7TJA - chains Q and B of the 6 polymer chains in the assembly; structure by X-ray diffraction, 1.96 A resolution.

[Chain Q]
Name: Phycoerythrin alpha-subunit 2
Source organism: Proteomonas sulcata
UniProtKB: A0A067YSJ2 (A0A067YSJ2_9CRYP); residues 1-67 here correspond to UniProt positions 35-101 (UniProt number = residue number + 34)
Amino-acid sequence (67 residues; numbered 1 to 67; the number before each row is that of its first residue):
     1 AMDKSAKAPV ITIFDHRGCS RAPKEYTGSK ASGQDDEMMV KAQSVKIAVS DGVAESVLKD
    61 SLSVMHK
Unresolved in the structure: 1-4, 66-67
Glycans and other covalent adducts: 15,16-dihydrobiliverdin (DBV) linked to Cys19
Small-molecule neighbours:
  - 15,16-dihydrobiliverdin (DBV): Phe14, His16, Ser20, Arg21, Pro23, Lys24, Glu25, Tyr26, Asp36, Glu37, Met38, Met39, Lys41
  - phycoerythrobilin (PEB), molecule 1: Ser5, Ala6, Lys7
  - phycoerythrobilin (PEB), molecule 2: Ile13, Phe14, Asp15, Arg17, Gln34, Met38, Met39, Val40

[Chain B]
Name: Phycoerythrin beta-subunit
Source organism: Proteomonas sulcata
Amino-acid sequence (177 residues; row label = number of the first residue in the row):
     1 MLDAFSRVVT NADSKAAYVG GADLQALKKF ISEGNKRLDA VNSIVSNASC IVSDAVSGMI
    61 CENPSLISPS GNCYTNRRMA ACLRDAEIIL RYVSYALLSG DSSVLEDRCL NGLKETYSSL
   121 GVPANGNARA VSIMKACSVA FVNNTASQKK LSTPQGDCSG LASEVAGYFD KVTSAIS
Unresolved in the structure: 1-4, 11-13, 146-148
Glycans and other covalent adducts: phycoerythrobilin (PEB) linked to Cys50, Cys61, Cys82, Cys158
Small-molecule neighbours:
  - 15,16-dihydrobiliverdin (DBV), molecule 1: Tyr18, Gly20, Gly21
  - 15,16-dihydrobiliverdin (DBV), molecule 2: Pro64, Ser65, Ile67, Ser68, Pro69, Tyr74
  - phycoerythrobilin (PEB), molecule 1: Leu24, Lys28, Asn35, Lys36, Leu38, Asp39, Ala40, Phe141, Val142, Asn143, Asn144, Leu151, Thr153, Pro154, Gln155, Gly156, Asp157
  - phycoerythrobilin (PEB), molecule 2: Asn47, Ile51, Asp54, Ser57, Gly58, Glu62, Arg129, Ile133, Ala136, Cys137, Ala140, Phe141, Thr145
  - phycoerythrobilin (PEB), molecule 3: Met59, Leu66, Asn72, Cys73, Arg77, Arg78, Ala81, Arg84, Asp85, Ile88, Tyr92, Arg108, Cys109, Leu113, Thr116, Tyr117, Leu120, Val122, Pro123, Gly126, Asn127, Ala130

[Chain Q / chain B interface]
Contacting residue pairs (76; chain Q residue first):
  Lys7(Q) with Tyr92(B), hydrogen bond (backbone-side chain); Arg108(B)
  Ala8(Q) with Tyr92(B), hydrophobic
  Pro9(Q) with Arg91(B); Tyr92(B); Tyr95(B), hydrophobic
  Val10(Q) with Arg91(B)
  Ile11(Q) with Val41(B), hydrophobic; Val45(B); Ser94(B); Tyr95(B)
  Ile13(Q) with Leu38(B); Val41(B), hydrophobic; Asn42(B)
  Glu25(Q) with Tyr18(B)
  Tyr26(Q) with Tyr18(B); Gly20(B), hydrogen bond (side chain-backbone); Gly21(B); Ala22(B); Asp23(B), hydrogen bond (side chain-backbone)
  Ser29(Q) with Ala22(B), hydrogen bond (backbone-backbone)
  Ala31(Q) with Gly21(B); Ala22(B); Gln25(B)
  Asp35(Q) with Gly21(B), hydrogen bond (backbone-backbone); Leu24(B); Gln25(B), hydrogen bond; Lys28(B), salt bridge
  Asp36(Q) with Gly21(B)
  Met38(Q) with Gly20(B); Gly21(B); Leu24(B); Lys28(B)
  Met39(Q) with Tyr18(B), hydrophobic; Val19(B); Gly20(B)
  Val40(Q) with Phe5(B), hydrophobic; Ala17(B); Tyr18(B); Val19(B), hydrogen bond (backbone-backbone); Leu38(B), hydrophobic; Leu98(B), hydrophobic
  Lys41(Q) with Ala16(B); Ala17(B); Tyr18(B)
  Ala42(Q) with Phe5(B), hydrophobic; Val8(B); Ala16(B); Ala17(B), hydrogen bond (backbone-backbone)
  Gln43(Q) with Ala16(B)
  Ser44(Q) with Val8(B)
  Ile47(Q) with Arg84(B); Glu87(B); Ile88(B), hydrophobic; Arg91(B)
  Val49(Q) with Ala80(B); Leu83(B), hydrophobic; Arg84(B)
  Asp51(Q) with Asn76(B); Arg77(B)
  Ala54(Q) with Asn76(B); Met79(B); Ala80(B); Leu83(B), hydrophobic
  Glu55(Q) with Asn76(B), hydrogen bond
  Val57(Q) with Met79(B), hydrophobic; Leu83(B), hydrophobic
  Leu58(Q) with Ile67(B), hydrophobic; Met79(B), hydrophobic
  Ser61(Q) with Ser57(B); Ile60(B)
  Leu62(Q) with Ile67(B), hydrophobic
  Val64(Q) with Cys61(B), hydrophobic
  Met65(Q) with Ile60(B), hydrophobic; Cys61(B), hydrophobic; Pro64(B), hydrophobic
Also at the interface, not in a pair above, chain Q (37 interface residues in all): Ala6, Asp15, Gly28, Lys30, Ser50, Val53, Asp60
Also at the interface, not in a pair above, chain B (41 interface residues in all): Val9, Ser14, Asp39, Ser53, Val56

[Summary]
Chain Q and chain B form an interface of 37 and 41 residues respectively, with 9 hydrogen bonds and 1 salt
bridge. Polar contacts include Asp35(Q)-Lys28(B), Lys7(Q)-Tyr92(B) and Tyr26(Q)-Gly20(B). One
15,16-dihydrobiliverdin molecule is bound between chain Q and chain B. Bound to chain Q: phycoerythrobilin.
Here chain Q is Phycoerythrin alpha-subunit 2 and chain B is Phycoerythrin beta-subunit, both from Proteomonas
sulcata. Entry 7TJA (Structure of the Light Harvesting Complex PE545 from Proteomonas sulcata) was determined
by X-ray diffraction (same publication as 7S96, 7S97 and 7TLF).
